PDB entry 9FFT | electron microscopy, 3.10 A resolution | chains C and F of the 6 polymer chains in the assembly

Chain C:
Protein: Gamma-aminobutyric acid receptor subunit beta-3
From: Homo sapiens
UniProtKB: P28472 (GBRB3_HUMAN); residues 1-448 here correspond to UniProt positions 26-473 (UniProt number = residue number + 25)
Amino-acid sequence (395 residues; row label = number of the first residue in the row; note: 107 numbers in that range are skipped by the numbering (no residue carries them; nothing is unmodelled there); numbers below 1 keep their minus sign (Met-53 is residue -53)):
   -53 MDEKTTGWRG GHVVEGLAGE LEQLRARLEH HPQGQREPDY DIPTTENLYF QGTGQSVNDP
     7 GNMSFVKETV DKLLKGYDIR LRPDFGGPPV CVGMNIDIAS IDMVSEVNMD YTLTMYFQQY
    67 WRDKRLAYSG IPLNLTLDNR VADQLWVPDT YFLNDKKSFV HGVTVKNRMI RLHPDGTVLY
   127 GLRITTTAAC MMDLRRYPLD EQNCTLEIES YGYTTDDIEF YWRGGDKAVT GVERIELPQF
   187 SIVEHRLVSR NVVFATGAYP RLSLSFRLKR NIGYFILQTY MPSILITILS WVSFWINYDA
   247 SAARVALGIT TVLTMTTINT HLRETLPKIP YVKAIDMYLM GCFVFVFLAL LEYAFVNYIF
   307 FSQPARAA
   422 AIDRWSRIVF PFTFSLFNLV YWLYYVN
Unresolved in the structure: -53 to 7, 448
Construct notes: initiating methionine (-53); expression tag (-52 to 0); linker (308-314)
Swiss-Prot annotation at these positions:
  - binding site (benzamidine): Asp95 to Tyr97, Glu155 to Tyr157, Phe200
  - binding site (4-aminobutanoate): Tyr97, Glu155, Tyr157, Thr202
  - binding site (histamine): Tyr97, Ser156, Tyr157, Thr202
  - glycosylation (N-linked (GlcNAc...) asparagine): Asn8, Asn80, Asn149
Cystine bridges: Cys136-Cys150
Covalently attached groups: N-acetylglucosamine (NAG) linked to Asn80; glycan linked to Asn149

Chain F:
Protein: Megabody25, Outer membrane protein
From: Lama glama
UniProtKB: B5Z8H1 (B5Z8H1_HELPG); the construct has insertions or renumbered stretches relative to UniProt, so the offset changes along the chain: 14-234 = UniProt 226-446; 235-403 = UniProt 53-221
Amino-acid sequence (522 residues; row label = number of the first residue in the row):
     2 QVQLVESGGG LVQTKTTTSV IDTTNDAQNL LTQAQTIVNT LKDYCPILIA KSSSSNGGTN
    62 NANTPSWQTA GGGKNSCATF GAEFSAASDM INNAQKIVQE TQQLSANQPK NITQPHNLNL
   122 NSPSSLTALA QKMLKNAQSQ AEILKLANQV ESDFNKLSSG HLKDYIGKCD ASAISSANMT
   182 MQNQKNNWGN GCAGVEETQS LLKTSAADFN NQTPQINQAQ NLANTLIQEL GNNTYEQLSR
   242 LLTNDNGTNS KTSAQAINQA VNNLNERAKT LAGGTTNSPA YQATLLALRS VLGLWNSMGY
   302 AVICGGYTKS PGENNQKDFH YTDENGNGTT INCGGSTNSN GTHSYNGTNT LKADKNVSLS
   362 IEQYEKIHEA YQILSKALKQ AGLAPLNSKG EKLEAHVTTS KYGSLRLSCA ASGHTFNYPI
   422 MGWFRQAPGK EREFVGAISW SGGSTSYADS VKDRFTISRD NAKNTVYLEM NNLKPEDTAV
   482 YYCAAKGRYS GGLYYPTNYD YWGQGTQVTV SSHHHHHHEP EA
Unresolved in the structure: 10-405, 511-523
Cystine bridges: Cys410-Cys484

Interface between chain C and chain F:
Contacting residue pairs (20; chain C residue first):
  Asn100(C) - Tyr490(F)
  Ala135(C) - Tyr490(F)
  Met137(C) - Phe417(F)
  Met137(C) - Arg489(F)
  Met138(C) - Phe417(F)
  Asp139(C) - Phe417(F)
  Asn149(C) - Asn418(F)
  Arg196(C) - Thr498(F)
  Arg196(C) - Asp501(F)  salt bridge
  Val198(C) - Ser491(F)
  Val198(C) - Gly492(F)
  Val198(C) - Asn499(F)
  Val199(C) - Gly492(F)
  Val199(C) - Gly493(F)  hydrogen bond (backbone-backbone)
  Val199(C) - Tyr496(F)
  Val199(C) - Asn499(F)  hydrogen bond (backbone-side chain)
  Phe200(C) - Gly492(F)
  Phe200(C) - Tyr496(F)
  Ala201(C) - Tyr496(F)
  Arg207(C) - Tyr490(F)  hydrogen bond (side chain-backbone)
Other interface residues (no listed pair), chain C (15 interface residues in all): Thr151, Glu153, Asn197

Summary:
15 residues of chain C and 11 residues of chain F are in contact; the contacts include 3 hydrogen bonds and 1
salt bridge. Polar pairs include Arg196(C)-Asp501(F), Val199(C)-Asn499(F) and Arg207(C)-Tyr490(F).
N-acetylglucosamine is covalently linked to Asn80(C).
Here chain C is Gamma-aminobutyric acid receptor subunit beta-3 (Homo sapiens) and chain F is Megabody25,
Outer membrane protein (Lama glama). Entry 9FFT (Cryo-EM structure of the alpha1beta3 GABA(A) receptor in
complex with GABA and Mb25 in the short-lived ...) was determined by electron microscopy.
